PDB entry 8RMC | electron microscopy, 2.26 A resolution | chains D and I of the 9 polymer chains in the assembly

Chain D:
Protein: Isoform 1 of Iron-sulfur cluster assembly enzyme ISCU
From: Homo sapiens
UniProt: Q9H1K1 (ISCU_HUMAN); residue numbers follow UniProt; this construct covers 35-167
Amino-acid sequence (143 residues; numbered 33 to 175; the number before each row is that of its first residue):
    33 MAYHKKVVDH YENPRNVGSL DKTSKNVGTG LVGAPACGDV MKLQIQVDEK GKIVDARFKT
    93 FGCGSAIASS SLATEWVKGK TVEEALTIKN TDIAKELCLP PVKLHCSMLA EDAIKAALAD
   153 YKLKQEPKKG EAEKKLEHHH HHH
Disordered / not traced: 33-34, 160-175
Differences from the reference sequence: initiating methionine (33); expression tag (34, 168-175)
Metal / ion sites: Fe2+: Asp71, Cys95, His137 (shared with 1 residue of chain A)
Curated features (UniProtKB/Swiss-Prot):
  - active site (Cysteine persulfide intermediate): Cys69, Cys138
  - binding site (Zn(2+)): Asp71, Cys95, Cys138
  - site: Tyr35 (Mediates ISCU dimerization and de novo [2Fe-2S] cluster assembly)
  - modified residue (Cysteine persulfide): Cys69, Cys138
  - mutagenesis: Tyr35 (Y35A: Does not affect mitochondrial localization. Loss of iron-sulfur cluster biogenesis. Does not affect reductive cleavage of the ISCU2-bound-persulfide by FDX2), Cys69 (C69A: Does not affect ISC complex formation. Does not affect the unstimulated cysteine desulfurase activity in the absence of FXN ...), Asp71 (D71A: Stabilizes the D-state; D71V: Stabilizes the S-state), Cys95 (C95A: Does not affect ISC complex formation. Does not affect the unstimulated cysteine desulfurase activity in the absence of FXN ...), Asn122 (N122A: Stabilizes the S-state), Cys130 (C130S: Does not affect the unstimulated cysteine desulfurase activity in the absence of FXN. Does not affect the cysteine desulfurase activity in the presence of FXN ...), His137 (H137A: Stabilizes the D-state), Cys138 (C138A: Does not affect ISC complex formation. Does not affect the unstimulated cysteine desulfurase activity in the absence of FXN ...), Met140 (M140I: Does not affect the SDA complex formation. Abolishes desulfurase activity of SDA complex when zinc ion is bound. Activated by FXN when component of SDAU complex ...)
Reported in the primary citation:
  - Fe2+ coordination: Asp71, Cys95, His137
  - conformationally variable residues (loop rearrangement, side-chain flip): Ala66 to Asp71, His137

Chain I:
Protein: Ferredoxin-2, mitochondrial
From: Homo sapiens
UniProt: Q6P4F2 (FDX2_HUMAN); residues 69-186 here correspond to UniProt positions 66-183 (UniProt number = residue number - 3)
Amino-acid sequence (121 residues; numbered 66 to 186; the number before each row is that of its first residue):
    66 MASDVVNVVF VDRSGQRIPV SGRVGDNVLH LAQRHGVDLE GACEASLACS TCHVYVSEDH
   126 LDLLPPPEER EDDMLDMAPL LQENSRLGCQ IVLTPELEGA EFTLPKITRN FYVDGHVPKP
   186 H
Disordered / not traced: 66-68
Differences from the reference sequence: initiating methionine (66); expression tag (67-68)
Metal / ion sites: 2Fe-2S cluster Fe: Cys108, Cys114, Cys117, Cys154
Small-molecule neighbours: 2Fe-2S cluster (FES): Leu94, Gly106, Ala107, Cys108, Glu109, Ala110, Leu112, Ala113, Cys114, Ser115, Cys117, Met139, Leu152, Cys154
Curated features (UniProtKB/Swiss-Prot):
  - binding site ([2Fe-2S] cluster): Cys108, Cys114, Cys117, Cys154
Reported in the primary citation:
  - 2Fe-2S cluster coordination: Cys108, Cys114, Cys117, Cys154
  - conformationally variable residues (order/disorder transition): His186
  - mutagenesis - D137A/D138A, N175A: decreased catalytic activity
  - mutagenesis - H186DEL: increased catalytic activity on [2Fe-2S] cluster synthesis

How chain D and chain I interact:
Residue-residue contacts (7):
  Pro67(D) - Glu109(I)
  Pro67(D) - Lys184(I)
  Ala68(D) - Ala107(I)
  Ala68(D) - His186(I)
  Pro133(D) - Ser111(I)
  Pro133(D) - Arg135(I)
  Leu136(D) - Ser111(I)
Interface residues without a listed pair, chain D (5 interface residues in all): Val134
Interface residues without a listed pair, chain I (8 interface residues in all): Leu112, Ala113

Overview:
5 residues of chain D face 8 of chain I across their interface. Bound to chain I: 2Fe-2S cluster. From the
paper: D137A/D138A and N175A of chain I reduce catalytic activity; 2Fe-2S cluster coordination by Cys108(I),
Cys114(I) and Cys117(I) among others.
Chain D is Isoform 1 of Iron-sulfur cluster assembly enzyme ISCU and chain I is Ferredoxin-2, mitochondrial,
both from Homo sapiens; the structure, Structure of the FDX2-bound core ISC complex (proximal conformation),
was determined by electron microscopy together with 8RMD, 8RME, 8RMF and 8RMG from the same study.
